3IWY - chains B and A; structure by X-ray diffraction, 1.93 A resolution.

== Chain B ==
Molecule: D-peptide inhibitor
Sequence (12 residues; row label = number of the first residue in the row):
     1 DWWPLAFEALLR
Modified residues: Asp-1 (D-aspartic acid; DAS); Trp-2, Trp-3 (D-tryptophan; DTR); Pro-4 (D-proline; DPR); Leu-5, Leu-10, Leu-11 (D-leucine; DLE); Ala-6, Ala-9 (D-alanine; DAL); Phe-7 (D-phenylalanine; DPN); Glu-8 (D-glutamic acid; DGL); Arg-12 (D-arginine; DAR)

== Chain A ==
Molecule: E3 ubiquitin-protein ligase Mdm2
Notes: EC 6.3.2.-; fragment: SWIB domain
Reference sequence: Q00987 (MDM2_HUMAN); numbering as in UniProt (aligned over 25-109)
Sequence (85 residues; numbered 25 to 109; the number before each row is that of its first residue):
    25 ETLVRPKPLLLKLLKSVGAQKDTYTMKEVLFYLGQYIMTKRLYDEKQQHI
    75 VYCSNDLLGDLFGVPSFSVKEHRKIYTMIYRNLVV
Unresolved in the structure: 25, 108-109
UniProt features mapped onto this chain:
  - mutagenesis: Gly-58 (G58A: No effect on its ability to induce apoptosis)
Reported in the primary citation:
  - conformationally variable residues (side-chain flip): Phe-55, Gln-59, Met-62

== How chain B and chain A interact ==
Pairs across the interface (23; chain B residue first):
  Trp-2(B) / Phe-55(A)
  Trp-2(B) / Gly-58(A)
  Trp-2(B) / Gln-59(A)
  Trp-2(B) / Met-62(A)
  Trp-3(B) / Gly-58(A)
  Trp-3(B) / Ile-61(A)
  Trp-3(B) / Tyr-67(A)
  Trp-3(B) / Gln-72(A)
  Trp-3(B) / Val-75(A)
  Trp-3(B) / Val-93(A)
  Pro-4(B) / Gln-72(A)
  Phe-7(B) / Leu-54(A)
  Phe-7(B) / Gly-58(A)
  Phe-7(B) / Val-93(A)
  Glu-8(B) / Val-93(A)
  Leu-10(B) / Lys-51(A)
  Leu-10(B) / Leu-54(A)
  Leu-10(B) / Phe-55(A)
  Leu-10(B) / Tyr-100(A)
  Leu-11(B) / Leu-54(A)
  Leu-11(B) / His-96(A)
  Leu-11(B) / Ile-99(A)
  Leu-11(B) / Tyr-100(A)  hydrogen bond (backbone-side chain)
Other interface residues (no listed pair), chain B (8 interface residues in all): Arg-12
Other interface residues (no listed pair), chain A (16 interface residues in all): Leu-57, His-73
Interface features reported in the paper:
  - residue pairs: Trp-3(B)/Gln-72(A) (hydrogen bond), Leu-11(B)/Tyr-100(A) (hydrogen bond), Phe-55(A)/Trp-2(B) (pi stacking), Phe-55(A)/Leu-10(B), Gln-59(A)/Trp-2(B) (water-mediated contact), Met-62(A)/Trp-2(B)
  - interface residues, chain B: Trp-3(B), Pro-4(B), Phe-7(B), Leu-10(B), Leu-11(B)
  - hot spots on chain B (mutagenesis) - W3A (10-fold), P4A, F7A (500-fold), L11A: decreased binding to E3 ubiquitin-protein ligase Mdm2 (chain A)

== Summary ==
Chain B and chain A form an interface of 8 and 16 residues respectively, with 1 hydrogen bond. The
hydrogen-bonded pair is Leu-11(B)/Tyr-100(A). The paper describes hydrogen bonds between Trp-3(B) and
Gln-72(A) and Leu-11(B) and Tyr-100(A); pi stacking between Phe-55(A) and Trp-2(B); contacts between Phe-55(A)
and Leu-10(B) and Met-62(A) and Trp-2(B). From the paper: W3A, P4A and F7A of chain B, among others, reduce
binding to E3 ubiquitin-protein ligase Mdm2 (chain A); interface residues Trp-3(B), Pro-4(B) and Phe-7(B)
among others.
Chain B is D-peptide inhibitor and chain A is E3 ubiquitin-protein ligase Mdm2; the structure, Crystal
structure of human MDM2 complexed with D-peptide (12 residues), was determined by X-ray diffraction.
